PDB entry 5M7K | X-ray diffraction, 3.50 A resolution | chains B and D of the 4 polymer chains in the assembly

# Chain B
Molecule: Reaction center protein L chain
From: Blastochloris viridis
UniProtKB: P06009 (RCEL_BLAVI); residues 0-273 here correspond to UniProt positions 1-274 (UniProt number = residue number + 1)
Amino-acid sequence (274 residues; each row starts with the number of its first residue; numbering starts at 0):
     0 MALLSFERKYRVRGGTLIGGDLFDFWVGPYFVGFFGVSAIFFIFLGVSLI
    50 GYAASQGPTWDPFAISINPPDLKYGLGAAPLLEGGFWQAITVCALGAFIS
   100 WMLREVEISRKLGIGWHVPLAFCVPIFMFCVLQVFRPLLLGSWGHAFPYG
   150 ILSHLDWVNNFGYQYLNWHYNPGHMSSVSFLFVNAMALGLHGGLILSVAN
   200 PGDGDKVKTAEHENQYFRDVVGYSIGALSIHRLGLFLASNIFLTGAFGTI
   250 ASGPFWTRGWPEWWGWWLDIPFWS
Disordered / not traced: 0
Metal / ion sites: Fe2+: His190, His230 (shared with 3 residues of chain C)
Small-molecule neighbours:
  - bacteriochlorophyll a (BCL), molecule 1: Val46, Ile49, Phe97, Phe128, Leu131, Phe146, Ile150, Leu151, His153, Leu154, Trp156, Val157
  - bacteriochlorophyll a (BCL), molecule 2: Phe97, Phe121, Pro124, Ile125, Met127, Phe128, Leu131, Val157, Asn158, Phe160, Gly161, Tyr162, Trp167, His168, Gly172, His173, Ser176, Val177, Leu180, Phe181, Ile240, Phe241, Gly244, Ala245, Gly247, Thr248
  - bacteriochlorophyll a (BCL), molecule 3: Val157, Tyr162, His168, Phe181
  - bacteriochlorophyll a (BCL), molecule 4: His168, His173, Met174, Val177, Ser178, Phe181, Val182, Met185
  - bacteriopheophytin b (BPB), molecule 1: Phe41, Ile42, Gly45, Ile49, Ile89, Cys92, Ala93, Ala96, Phe97, Trp100, Glu104, Val117, Ala120, Phe121, Val123, Pro124, Phe128, Phe146, Tyr148, Gly149, Ile150, His153, Ala237, Ser238, Phe241
  - bacteriopheophytin b (BPB), molecule 2: Phe181, Ala184, Met185, Leu189, Phe216, Val219, Val220
  - diacyl glycerol (DGA): Met174, Ser178, Trp262, Trp263, Trp265
  - MPG ([(Z)-octadec-9-enyl] (2R)-2,3-bis(oxidanyl)propanoate), molecule 1: Gly114, Trp115, His116, Leu119, Arg231, Leu234, Phe235, Ser238
  - MPG, molecule 2: Phe179, Val182, Met185, Ala186, Leu189, His190, Leu193, Phe216, Ser223, Ile224, Gly225, Ile229, Leu232, Phe235, Leu236, Asn239, Thr243
  - menaquinone-7 (MQ7): Val26, Tyr29, Phe30, Val31, Gly35, Ile39, Ile42, Trp100, Arg103
  - octaprenyl pyrophosphate (OTP; (2E,6E,10E,14E,18E,22E,26E)-3,7,11,15,19,23,27,31-octamethyldotriaconta-2,6,10,14,18,22,26,30-octaenyl trihydrogen diphosphate): Phe62, Leu151, Leu154
Curated features (UniProtKB/Swiss-Prot):
  - binding site ((7R,8Z)-bacteriochlorophyll b): His153, His173
  - binding site (Fe cation): His190, His230
  - binding site (a ubiquinone): Phe216

# Chain D
Molecule: Reaction center protein H chain
From: Blastochloris viridis
UniProtKB: P06008 (RCEH_BLAVI); numbering as in UniProt (aligned over 2-258)
Amino-acid sequence (258 residues; row label = number of the first residue in the row):
     1 MYHGALAQHLDIAQLVWYAQWLVIWTVVLLYLRREDRREGYPLVEPLGLV
    51 KLAPEDGQVYELPYPKTFVLPHGGTVTVPRRRPETRELKLAQTDGFEGAP
   101 LQPTGNPLVDAVGPASYAERAEVVDATVDGKAKIVPLRVATDFSIAEGDV
   151 DPRGLPVVAADGVEAGTVTDLWVDRSEHYFRYLELSVAGSARTALIPLGF
   201 CDVKKDKIVVTSILSEQFANVPRLQSRDQITLREEDKVSAYYAGGLLYAT
   251 PERAESLL
Disordered / not traced: 46-60
Modified positions: Met1 (N-formylmethionine; FME)
Small-molecule neighbours: octaprenyl pyrophosphate (OTP; (2E,6E,10E,14E,18E,22E,26E)-3,7,11,15,19,23,27,31-octamethyldotriaconta-2,6,10,14,18,22,26,30-octaenyl trihydrogen diphosphate): Gln14, Trp17, Trp21, Trp25, Val28, Leu29

# How chain B and chain D interact
Pairs across the interface (65):
  Ala1(B) - Leu43(D)
  Ala1(B) - Val44(D)  hydrogen bond (backbone-backbone)
  Leu2(B) - Leu43(D)
  Leu2(B) - Val44(D)  hydrogen bond (backbone-backbone)
  Leu3(B) - Gly40(D)
  Leu3(B) - Tyr41(D)  hydrophobic
  Leu3(B) - Val44(D)
  Ser4(B) - Gly40(D)  hydrogen bond (backbone-backbone)
  Phe5(B) - Gly40(D)
  Arg7(B) - Leu88(D)
  Arg7(B) - Leu101(D)
  Lys8(B) - Val112(D)
  Lys8(B) - Gly113(D)  hydrogen bond (backbone-backbone)
  Lys8(B) - Ser116(D)  hydrogen bond (backbone-side chain)
  Lys8(B) - Tyr117(D)
  Tyr9(B) - Gly113(D)
  Tyr9(B) - Ser116(D)
  Arg10(B) - Pro100(D)
  Arg10(B) - Leu101(D)  hydrogen bond (backbone-backbone)
  Val11(B) - Leu90(D)  hydrophobic
  Val11(B) - Pro100(D)
  Val11(B) - Leu101(D)
  Val11(B) - Gly113(D)
  Val11(B) - Tyr248(D)
  Arg12(B) - Pro100(D)
  Arg12(B) - Leu101(D)  hydrogen bond (backbone-backbone)
  Arg12(B) - Leu247(D)
  Arg12(B) - Glu255(D)  salt bridge
  Gly13(B) - Ala254(D)
  Gly14(B) - Leu247(D)
  Gly14(B) - Ala254(D)
  Thr15(B) - Glu255(D)
  Thr15(B) - Ser256(D)
  Thr15(B) - Leu257(D)  hydrogen bond (backbone-backbone)
  Leu16(B) - Ser256(D)
  Leu16(B) - Leu257(D)  hydrogen bond (backbone-backbone)
  Leu16(B) - Leu258(D)  hydrogen bond (backbone-backbone)
  Ile17(B) - Leu258(D)  hydrophobic
  Gly19(B) - Ser256(D)  hydrogen bond (backbone-side chain)
  Asp23(B) - Pro100(D)
  Phe24(B) - Gly98(D)
  Trp25(B) - Phe96(D)
  Trp25(B) - Gly98(D)  hydrogen bond (backbone-backbone)
  Trp25(B) - Pro100(D)  hydrophobic
  Arg109(B) - Leu247(D)
  Arg109(B) - Leu257(D)
  Lys110(B) - Pro114(D)
  Gly112(B) - Leu246(D)
  Ala198(B) - Phe68(D)
  Asn199(B) - Lys66(D)  hydrogen bond
  Asp204(B) - Val69(D)
  Lys205(B) - Val69(D)
  Lys205(B) - Leu70(D)
  Lys205(B) - Pro71(D)  hydrogen bond (side chain-backbone)
  Val206(B) - Phe68(D)  hydrophobic
  Val206(B) - Val69(D)  hydrogen bond (backbone-backbone)
  Val206(B) - Pro71(D)
  Thr208(B) - Val128(D)
  Ala209(B) - Glu177(D)
  Glu210(B) - Thr127(D)
  Glu210(B) - Val128(D)  hydrogen bond (side chain-backbone)
  Glu210(B) - Ser176(D)  hydrogen bond
  His211(B) - Val128(D)
  Ala226(B) - Glu177(D)
  Leu227(B) - Tyr179(D)
Also at the interface, not in a pair above, chain B (37 interface residues in all): Gly18, Leu111, Gly203
Also at the interface, not in a pair above, chain D (39 interface residues in all): Glu39, Pro42, Glu45, Gly73, Ala243, Arg253

# In short
The interface between chain B and chain D involves 37 residues on one side and 39 on the other, with 17
hydrogen bonds and 1 salt bridge. Among the polar pairs are Arg12(B)-Glu255(D), Lys8(B)-Ser116(D) and
Gly19(B)-Ser256(D).
Chain B is Reaction center protein L chain and chain D is Reaction center protein H chain, both from
Blastochloris viridis; the structure, Blastochloris viridis photosynthetic reaction center - RC_vir_xfel, was
determined by X-ray diffraction (same publication as 5M7J and 5M7L).
